PDB entry 9G3Y | electron microscopy, 6.80 A resolution (low resolution: residue-level contacts below are approximate; hydrogen-bond / salt-bridge calls are withheld) | chains M and Y of the 45 polymer chains in the assembly

== Chain M ==
Name: Gamma-tubulin complex component
From: Sus scrofa
UniProt: A0A8D1IGH3 (A0A8D1IGH3_PIG); residue numbers follow UniProt; this construct covers 1-905
Chain sequence (905 residues; numbered 1 to 905; the number before each row is that of its first residue):
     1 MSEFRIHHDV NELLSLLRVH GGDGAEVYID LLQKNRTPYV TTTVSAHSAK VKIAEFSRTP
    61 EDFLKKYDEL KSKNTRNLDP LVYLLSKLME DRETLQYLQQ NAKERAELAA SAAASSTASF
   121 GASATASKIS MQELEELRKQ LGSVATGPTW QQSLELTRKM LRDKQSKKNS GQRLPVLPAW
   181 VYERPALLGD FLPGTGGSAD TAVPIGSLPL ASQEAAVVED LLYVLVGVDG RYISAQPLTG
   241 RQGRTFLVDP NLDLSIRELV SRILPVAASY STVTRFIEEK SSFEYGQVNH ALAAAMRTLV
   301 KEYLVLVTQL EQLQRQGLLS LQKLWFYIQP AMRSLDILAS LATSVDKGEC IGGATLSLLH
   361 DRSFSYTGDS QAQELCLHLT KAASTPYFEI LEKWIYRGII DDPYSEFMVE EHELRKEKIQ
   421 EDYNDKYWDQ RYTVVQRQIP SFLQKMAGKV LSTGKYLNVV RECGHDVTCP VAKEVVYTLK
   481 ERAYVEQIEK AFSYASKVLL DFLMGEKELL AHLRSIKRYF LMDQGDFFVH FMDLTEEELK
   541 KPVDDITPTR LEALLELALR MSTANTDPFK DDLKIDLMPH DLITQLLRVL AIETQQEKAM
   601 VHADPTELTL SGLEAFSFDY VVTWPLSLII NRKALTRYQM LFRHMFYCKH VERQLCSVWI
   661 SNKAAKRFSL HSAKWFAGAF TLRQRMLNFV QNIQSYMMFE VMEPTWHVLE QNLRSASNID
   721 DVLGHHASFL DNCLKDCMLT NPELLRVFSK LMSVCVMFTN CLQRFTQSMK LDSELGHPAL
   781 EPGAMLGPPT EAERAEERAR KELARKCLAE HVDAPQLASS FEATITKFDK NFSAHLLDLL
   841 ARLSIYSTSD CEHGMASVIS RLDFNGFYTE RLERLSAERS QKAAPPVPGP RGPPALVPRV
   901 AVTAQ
Not modelled in the structure: 110-148, 194-201, 594-604, 774-814, 878-905

== Chain Y ==
Name: Mitotic-spindle organizing protein 2A isoform X4
From: Sus scrofa
UniProt: F1RK97 (F1RK97_PIG); residues -28 to 126 here correspond to UniProt positions 1-155 (UniProt number = residue number + 29)
Chain sequence (155 residues; row label = number of the first residue in the row; numbers below 1 keep their minus sign (Met-28 is residue -28)):
   -28 MAAPGAGPGP GAPPGLEAAL QKLALRRKKV LSAEETELFE LAQAAGGAMD PEVFKILVDL
    32 LKLNVAPLAV FQMLKSMCAG QRLASEPQDP VAVPLPTTSV PETRGRNRGS SALGGGPALA
    92 ERSGREGSSQ RMPRQPSATR LPKGGGPGKS PTRST
Not modelled in the structure: -28 to 0, 52-126

== How chain M and chain Y interact ==
Contacting residue pairs (30):
  Asp9(M) - Ile27(Y)
  Leu17(M) - Cys49(Y)
  Val19(M) - Met48(Y)
  Val19(M) - Cys49(Y)
  Val19(M) - Gly51(Y)
  Gly22(M) - Gly51(Y)
  Asp23(M) - Ser47(Y)
  Tyr28(M) - Met44(Y)
  Leu31(M) - Met44(Y)
  Asn35(M) - Ala40(Y)
  Arg36(M) - Asn35(Y)
  Arg36(M) - Val36(Y)
  Arg36(M) - Ala37(Y)
  Thr37(M) - Asn35(Y)
  Thr37(M) - Val36(Y)
  Thr37(M) - Ala37(Y)
  Pro38(M) - Asn35(Y)
  Phe56(M) - Ala16(Y)
  Phe56(M) - Gly17(Y)
  Ser57(M) - Ala16(Y)
  Arg58(M) - Ala15(Y)
  Pro80(M) - Pro38(Y)
  Leu84(M) - Pro38(Y)
  Leu84(M) - Phe42(Y)
  Glu93(M) - Ala50(Y)
  Thr94(M) - Lys46(Y)
  Thr94(M) - Ala50(Y)
  Tyr97(M) - Cys49(Y)
  Tyr97(M) - Ala50(Y)
  Ala102(M) - Asp21(Y)
Other interface residues (no listed pair), chain M (31 interface residues in all): Leu13, Leu16, Gly21, Gly24, Leu32, Tyr39, Ile53, Thr59, Asn77, Leu81, Leu98
Other interface residues (no listed pair), chain Y (22 interface residues in all): Ala19, Val24, Leu32, Leu39

== Summary ==
31 residues of chain M face 22 of chain Y across their interface.
Chain M is Gamma-tubulin complex component and chain Y is Mitotic-spindle organizing protein 2A isoform X4,
both from Sus scrofa; the structure, Structure of the Native CMG-decorated gamma-Tubulin Ring Complex from Pig
Brain, was determined by electron microscopy, deposited together with 9G3X, 9G3Z and 9G40.
